Entry 9BYD (electron microscopy, 4.20 A resolution (low resolution: residue-level contacts below are approximate; hydrogen-bond / salt-bridge calls are withheld)); this record covers chains A and D of the 4 polymer chains in the assembly.

== Chain A ==
Molecule: Ribonucleoside-diphosphate reductase subunit alpha
Organism: Bacillus subtilis
Notes: EC 1.17.4.1
UniProtKB: P50620 (RIR1_BACSU); residue numbers follow UniProt; this construct covers 1-700
Amino-acid sequence (700 residues; numbered 1 to 700; the number before each row is that of its first residue):
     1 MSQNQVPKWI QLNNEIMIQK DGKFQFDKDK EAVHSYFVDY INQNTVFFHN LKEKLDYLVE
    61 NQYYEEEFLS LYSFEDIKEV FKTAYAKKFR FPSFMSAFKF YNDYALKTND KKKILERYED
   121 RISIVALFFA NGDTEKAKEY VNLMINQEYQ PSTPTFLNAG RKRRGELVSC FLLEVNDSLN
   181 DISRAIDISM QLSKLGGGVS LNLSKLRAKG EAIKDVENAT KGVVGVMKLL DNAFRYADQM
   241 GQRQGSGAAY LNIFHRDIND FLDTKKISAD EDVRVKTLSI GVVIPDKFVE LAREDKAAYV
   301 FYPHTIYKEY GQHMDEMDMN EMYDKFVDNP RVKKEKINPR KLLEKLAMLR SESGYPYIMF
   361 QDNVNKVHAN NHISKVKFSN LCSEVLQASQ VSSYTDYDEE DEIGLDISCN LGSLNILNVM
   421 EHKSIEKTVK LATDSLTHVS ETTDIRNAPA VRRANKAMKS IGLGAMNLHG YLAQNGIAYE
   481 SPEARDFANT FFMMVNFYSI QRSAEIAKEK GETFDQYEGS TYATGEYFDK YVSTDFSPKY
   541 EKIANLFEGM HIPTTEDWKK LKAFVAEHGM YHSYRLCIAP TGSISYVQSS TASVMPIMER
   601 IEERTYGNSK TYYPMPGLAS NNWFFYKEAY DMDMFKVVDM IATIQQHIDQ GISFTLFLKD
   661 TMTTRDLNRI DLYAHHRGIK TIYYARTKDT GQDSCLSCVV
Unresolved in the structure: 1-5, 689-700
Residues lining bound ligands:
  - ATP (adenosine-5'-triphosphate): Val33, His34, Phe37, Val38, Asn42, Phe89, Arg90, Phe91, Arg117
  - 2'-deoxyguanosine-5'-diphosphate (DGI): Val46, Phe47, Phe48, His49, Asn50, Leu51, Lys54, Lys78, Phe81, Lys82, Tyr85, Asp120
  - dTTP (TTP), molecule 1: Asp177, Ser178, Leu179, Asn180, Ile182, Leu206, Arg207, Ala212, Ile213, Lys214, Ala219, Thr220, Lys221, His304
  - dTTP (TTP), molecule 2: Lys194, Tyr236, Ala237, Asp238, Gln239
Curated features (UniProtKB/Swiss-Prot):
  - active site: Asn380 (Proton acceptor), Cys382 (Cysteine radical intermediate), Glu384 (Proton acceptor)
  - binding site (substrate): Thr153, Ser169, Cys170, Gly198, Asn380 to Glu384, Pro580 to Ile584
  - site: Cys170 (Important for hydrogen atom transfer), Asp177 (Allosteric effector binding), Arg207 (Allosteric effector binding), Cys409 (Important for hydrogen atom transfer), Tyr683 (Important for electron transfer), Tyr684 (Important for electron transfer), Cys695 (Interacts with thioredoxin/glutaredoxin), Cys698 (Interacts with thioredoxin/glutaredoxin)
  - mutagenesis: His255 (H255Y: In ts-A 73; temperature-sensitive lethal mutation)
Reported in the primary citation:
  - catalytic residues: Cys382, Tyr684 (citing earlier work)

== Chain D ==
Molecule: Ribonucleoside-diphosphate reductase subunit beta
Organism: Bacillus subtilis
Notes: EC 1.17.4.1
UniProtKB: P50621 (RIR2_BACSU); numbering as in UniProt (aligned over 1-329)
Amino-acid sequence (350 residues; row label = number of the first residue in the row; numbers below 1 keep their minus sign (Met-20 is residue -20)):
   -20 MGSSHHHHHH SSGLVPRGSH MMTKIYDAAN WSKHEDDFTQ MFYNQNVKQF WLPEEIALNG
    40 DLLTWKYLGK NEQDTYMKVL AGLTLLDTEQ GNTGMPIVAE HVDGHQRKAV LNFMAMMENA
   100 VHAKSYSNIF MTLAPTETIN EVFEWVKQNK YLQKKAQMIV GLYKAIQKDD EISLFKAMVA
   160 SVYLESFLFY SGFYYPLYFY GQGKLMQSGE IINLILRDEA IHGVYVGLLA QEIYNKQTEE
   220 KKAELREFAI DLLNQLYENE LEYTEDLYDQ VGLSHDVKKF IRYNANKALM NLGFDPYFEE
   280 EDINPIVLNG LNTKTKSHDF FSMKGNGYKK ATVEPLKDDD FYFEDEKEQI
Unresolved in the structure: -20 to 15, 291-308, 323-329
Construct notes: initiating methionine (-20); expression tag (-19 to 0)
Metal / ion sites: Mn2+ site 1: Asp66, Glu97, His101, Glu198; Mn2+ site 2: Glu97, Glu164, Glu198, His201
Curated features (UniProtKB/Swiss-Prot):
  - active site: Tyr105
  - binding site (Fe cation): Asp66, Glu97, His101, Glu164, Glu198, His201

== Interface between chain A and chain D ==
Pairs across the interface (6; chain A residue first):
  Ser268(A) - Lys27(D)
  Ser268(A) - Arg196(D)
  Ala269(A) - Lys27(D)
  Asp270(A) - Gln24(D)
  Asp270(A) - Lys27(D)
  Glu271(A) - Lys27(D)
Other interface residues (no listed pair), chain A (6 interface residues in all): Ile267, Lys341
Other interface residues (no listed pair), chain D (4 interface residues in all): Met185

== Overview ==
The interface between chain A and chain D involves 6 residues on one side and 4 on the other. Chain A binds
dTTP, ATP and 2'-deoxyguanosine-5'-diphosphate. From UniProt: 3 active-site residues, 14 substrate-binding
residues and one mutagenesis site on chain A; active-site residue Tyr105(D) on chain D. The paper reports
catalytic residues Cys382(A) and Tyr684(A).
Here chain A is Ribonucleoside-diphosphate reductase subunit alpha and chain D is Ribonucleoside-diphosphate
reductase subunit beta, both from Bacillus subtilis. Entry 9BYD (Class 16 model for product condition of
Bacillus subtilis ribonucleotide reductase complex) was determined by electron microscopy (same publication as
9BW3, 9BWX, 9BX2, 9BX3, 9BX6, 9BX8 and 39 further entries).
